3PO2 - chains B and P of the 15 polymer chains in the assembly; structure by X-ray diffraction, 3.30 A resolution.

== Chain B ==
Protein: DNA-directed RNA polymerase II subunit RPB2
Source organism: Saccharomyces cerevisiae
Notes: EC 2.7.7.6
Reference sequence: P08518 (RPB2_YEAST); residue numbers follow UniProt; this construct covers 1-1224
Sequence (1224 residues; each row starts with the number of its first residue):
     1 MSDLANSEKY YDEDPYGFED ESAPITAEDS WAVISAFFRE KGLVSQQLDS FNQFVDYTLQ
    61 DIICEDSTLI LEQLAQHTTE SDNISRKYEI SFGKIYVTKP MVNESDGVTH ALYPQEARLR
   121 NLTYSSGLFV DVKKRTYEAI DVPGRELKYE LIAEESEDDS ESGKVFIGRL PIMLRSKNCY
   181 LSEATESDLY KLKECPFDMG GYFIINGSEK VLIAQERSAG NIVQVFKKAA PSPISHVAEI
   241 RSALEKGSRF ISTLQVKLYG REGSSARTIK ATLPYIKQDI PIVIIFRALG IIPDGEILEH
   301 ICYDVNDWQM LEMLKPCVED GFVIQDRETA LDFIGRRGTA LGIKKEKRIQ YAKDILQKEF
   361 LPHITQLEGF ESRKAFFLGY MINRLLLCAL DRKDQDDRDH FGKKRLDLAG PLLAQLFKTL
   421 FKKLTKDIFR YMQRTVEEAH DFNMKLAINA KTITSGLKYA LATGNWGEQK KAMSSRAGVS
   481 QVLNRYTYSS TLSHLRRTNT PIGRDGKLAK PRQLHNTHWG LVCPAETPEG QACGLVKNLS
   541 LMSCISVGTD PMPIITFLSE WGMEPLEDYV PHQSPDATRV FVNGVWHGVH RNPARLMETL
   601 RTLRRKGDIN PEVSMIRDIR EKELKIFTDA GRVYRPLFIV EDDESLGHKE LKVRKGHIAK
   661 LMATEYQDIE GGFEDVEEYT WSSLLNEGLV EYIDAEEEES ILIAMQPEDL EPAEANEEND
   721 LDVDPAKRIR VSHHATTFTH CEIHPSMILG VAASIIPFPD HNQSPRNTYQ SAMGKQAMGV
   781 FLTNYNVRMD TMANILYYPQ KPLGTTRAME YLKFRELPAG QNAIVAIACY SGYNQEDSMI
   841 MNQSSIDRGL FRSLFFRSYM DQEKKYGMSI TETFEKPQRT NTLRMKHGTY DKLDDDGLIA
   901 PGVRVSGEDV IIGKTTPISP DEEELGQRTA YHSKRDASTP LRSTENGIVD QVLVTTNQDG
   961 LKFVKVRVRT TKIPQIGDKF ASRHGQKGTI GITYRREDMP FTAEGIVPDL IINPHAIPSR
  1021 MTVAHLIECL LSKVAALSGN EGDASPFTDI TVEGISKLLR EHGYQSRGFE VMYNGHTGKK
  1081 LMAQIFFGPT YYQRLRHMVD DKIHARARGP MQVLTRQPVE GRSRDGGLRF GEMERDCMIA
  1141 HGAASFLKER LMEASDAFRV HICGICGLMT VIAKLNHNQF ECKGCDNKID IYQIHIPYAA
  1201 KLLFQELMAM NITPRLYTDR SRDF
Unresolved in the structure: 1-19, 71-89, 135-163, 438-445, 669-677, 716-721, 920-932
Metal / ion sites: Zn2+: Cys1163, Cys1166, Cys1182, Cys1185

== Chain P ==
Molecule: RNA product strand
Sequence (15 nucleotides; each row starts with the number of its first residue):
     5 CCCCCCCCCC CCCCC
Metal / ion sites: Mg2+: C11 (shared with 3 residues of chain A)

== How chain B and chain P interact ==
Residue-residue contacts (11):
  Pro528(B) with C8(P), phosphate contact
  Glu529(B) with C9(P), phosphate contact; C12(P), base contact
  Gln531(B) with C8(P), phosphate contact
  Ala532(B) with C8(P), phosphate contact
  Tyr769(B) with C12(P), base contact
  Ala772(B) with C9(P), phosphate contact
  Gln776(B) with C9(P), phosphate contact
  Lys979(B) with C10(P), salt bridge to the phosphate
  Lys987(B) with C10(P), phosphate contact; C11(P), phosphate contact
Other interface residues (no listed pair), chain B (13 interface residues in all): Ala477, Val536, Ser1019, His1097
Other interface residues (no listed pair), chain P (7 interface residues in all): C7, C14

== In short ==
13 residues of chain B and 7 residues of chain P are in contact; the contacts include 1 salt bridge. Its one
salt-bridged contact is Lys979(B)-C10(P). Cys1163(B), Cys1166(B), Cys1182(B) and Cys1185(B) form the Zn2+
site.
Chain B is DNA-directed RNA polymerase II subunit RPB2 (Saccharomyces cerevisiae) and chain P is RNA product
strand; the structure, Arrested RNA Polymerase II elongation complex, was determined by X-ray diffraction
together with 3PO3 from the same study.
